PDB entry 8HOY | electron microscopy, 2.76 A resolution | chains A and B of the 3 polymer chains in the assembly

== Chain A ==
Name: DNA polymerase
Organism: Monkeypox virus
UniProtKB: Q5IXW8 (Q5IXW8_MONPV); residues 1-1006 here = UniProt positions 1-1006
Amino-acid sequence (1029 residues; each row starts with the number of its first residue; numbers below 1 keep their minus sign (Met-22 is residue -22)):
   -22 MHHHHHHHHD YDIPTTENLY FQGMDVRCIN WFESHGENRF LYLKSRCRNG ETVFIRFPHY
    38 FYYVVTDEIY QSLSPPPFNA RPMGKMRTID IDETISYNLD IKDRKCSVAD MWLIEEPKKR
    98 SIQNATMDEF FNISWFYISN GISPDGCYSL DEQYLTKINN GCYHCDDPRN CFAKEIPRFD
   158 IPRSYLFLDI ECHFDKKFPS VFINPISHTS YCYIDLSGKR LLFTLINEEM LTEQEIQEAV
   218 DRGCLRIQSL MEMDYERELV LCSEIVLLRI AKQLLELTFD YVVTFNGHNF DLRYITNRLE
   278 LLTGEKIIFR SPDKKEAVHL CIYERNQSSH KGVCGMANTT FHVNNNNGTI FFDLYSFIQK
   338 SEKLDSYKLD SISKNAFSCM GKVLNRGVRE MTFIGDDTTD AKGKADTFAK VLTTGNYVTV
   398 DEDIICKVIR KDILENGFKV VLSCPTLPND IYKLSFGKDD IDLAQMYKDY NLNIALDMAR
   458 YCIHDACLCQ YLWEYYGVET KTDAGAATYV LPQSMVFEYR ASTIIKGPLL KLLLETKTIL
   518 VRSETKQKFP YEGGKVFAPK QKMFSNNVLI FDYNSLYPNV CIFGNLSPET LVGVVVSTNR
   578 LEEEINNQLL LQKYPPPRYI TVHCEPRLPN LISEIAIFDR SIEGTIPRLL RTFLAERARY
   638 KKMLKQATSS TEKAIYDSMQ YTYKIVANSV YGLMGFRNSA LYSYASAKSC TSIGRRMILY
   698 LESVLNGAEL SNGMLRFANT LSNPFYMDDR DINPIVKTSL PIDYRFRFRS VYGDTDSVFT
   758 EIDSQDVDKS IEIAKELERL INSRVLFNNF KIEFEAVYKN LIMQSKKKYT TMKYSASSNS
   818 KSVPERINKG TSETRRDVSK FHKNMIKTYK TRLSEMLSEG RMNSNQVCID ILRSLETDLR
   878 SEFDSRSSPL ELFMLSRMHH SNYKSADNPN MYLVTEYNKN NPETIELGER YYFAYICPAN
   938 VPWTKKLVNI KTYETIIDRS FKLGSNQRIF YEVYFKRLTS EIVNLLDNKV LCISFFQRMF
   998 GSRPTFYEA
Unresolved in the structure: -22 to 0
Sequence notes: initiating methionine (-22); expression tag (-21 to 0); engineered mutation Phe108 (Leu in Q5IXW8), Leu411 (Trp in Q5IXW8)

== Chain B ==
Name: E4R
Organism: Monkeypox virus
Notes: EC 3.2.2.27
UniProtKB: Q5IXS4 (Q5IXS4_MONPV); residue numbers follow UniProt; this construct covers 1-218
Amino-acid sequence (241 residues; each row starts with the number of its first residue; numbers below 1 keep their minus sign (Met-22 is residue -22)):
   -22 MHHHHHHDYD IPTTENLYFQ GASMNSVTIS HAPYTITYHD DWEPVMSQLV EFYNEVASWL
    38 LRDETSPIPD KFFIQLKQPL RNKRVCVCGI DPYPKDGTGV PFESPNFTKK SIKEIASSIS
    98 RLTGVIDYKG YNLNIIDGVI PWNYYLSCKL GETKSHAIYW DKISKLLLQH ITKHVSVLYC
   158 LGKTDFSNIR AKLESPVTTI VGYHPAARDH QFEKDRSFEI INVLLELDNK TPINWAQGFI
   218 Y
Unresolved in the structure: -22 to 0
Sequence notes: initiating methionine (-22); expression tag (-21 to 0)

== How chain A and chain B interact ==
Contacting residue pairs - 9 pairs, chain A then chain B:
  Ser177(A) - Glu32(B)
  Phe179(A) - Glu32(B)
  Phe179(A) - Val33(B)  hydrophobic
  Phe179(A) - Trp36(B)  hydrogen bond (backbone-side chain)
  Phe179(A) - Ile135(B)
  Phe179(A) - Tyr136(B)  hydrophobic
  Ile180(A) - Glu32(B)
  Leu278(A) - Trp36(B)
  Leu278(A) - Tyr136(B)
Also at the interface, not in a pair above, chain A (6 interface residues in all): Leu279, Glu301
Also at the interface, not in a pair above, chain B (7 interface residues in all): Arg39, Asn165

== Overview ==
Chain A and chain B form an interface of 6 and 7 residues respectively; the contacts include 1 hydrogen bond.
Its one hydrogen-bonded contact is Phe179(A)-Trp36(B).
Here chain A is DNA polymerase and chain B is E4R, both from Monkeypox virus. Entry 8HOY (Cryo-EM structure of
monkeypox virus DNA replication holoenzyme F8, A22 and E4 complex without DNA at ...) was determined by
electron microscopy together with 8HPA and 8HDZ from the same study.
